Entry 7V0S (electron microscopy, 2.50 A resolution); this record covers chains K and L of the 4 polymer chains in the assembly.

# Chain K
Protein: Blood group Rh(CE) polypeptide
From: Homo sapiens
Reference sequence: P18577 (RHCE_HUMAN); residues 1-417 here = UniProt positions 1-417
Amino-acid sequence (417 residues; numbered 1 to 417; the number before each row is that of its first residue):
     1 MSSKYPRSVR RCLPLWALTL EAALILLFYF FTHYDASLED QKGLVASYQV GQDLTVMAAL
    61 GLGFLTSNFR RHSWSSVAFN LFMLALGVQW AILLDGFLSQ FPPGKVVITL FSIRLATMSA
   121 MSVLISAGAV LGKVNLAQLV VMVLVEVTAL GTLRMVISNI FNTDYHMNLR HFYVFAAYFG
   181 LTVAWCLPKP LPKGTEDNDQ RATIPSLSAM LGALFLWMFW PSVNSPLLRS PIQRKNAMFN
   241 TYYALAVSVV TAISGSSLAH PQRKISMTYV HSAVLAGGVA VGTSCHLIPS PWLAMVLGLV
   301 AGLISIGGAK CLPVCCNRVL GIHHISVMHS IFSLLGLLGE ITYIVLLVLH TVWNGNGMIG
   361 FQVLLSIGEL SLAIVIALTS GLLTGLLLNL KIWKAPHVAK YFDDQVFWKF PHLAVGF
Not modelled in the structure: 1, 36-40, 101-104, 191-199, 316-324, 351-359
Curated features (UniProtKB/Swiss-Prot):
  - natural variant: W16 (C16W: Found in antigen c/Rh4; this construct carries the variant), A36 (A36T: In C(X)/Rh9 antigen), Q41 (Q41R: Found in antigen C(W)/Rh8), L60 (L60I: Found in antigen C/Rh2), N68 (N68S: Found in antigen C/Rh2), P103 (P103S: Found in antigen C/Rh2), R154 (R154T: Found in antigen RhEKH), P226 (A226P: Found in antigen E/Rh3; this construct carries the variant), Q233 (Q233E: Found in antigen RhEFM), M238 (M238V: Found in antigen RhEFM), L245 (L245V: In VS antigen), H329 (H329D; H329R)

# Chain L
Protein: Ammonium transporter Rh type A
From: Homo sapiens
Reference sequence: Q02094 (RHAG_HUMAN); numbering as in UniProt (aligned over 1-409)
Amino-acid sequence (409 residues; each row starts with the number of its first residue):
     1 MRFTFPLMAI VLEIAMIVLF GLFVEYETDQ TVLEQLNITK PTDMGIFFEL YPLFQDVHVM
    61 IFVGFGFLMT FLKKYGFSSV GINLLVAALG LQWGTIVQGI LQSQGQKFNI GIKNMINADF
   121 SAATVLISFG AVLGKTSPTQ MLIMTILEIV FFAHNEYLVS EIFKASDIGA SMTIHAFGAY
   181 FGLAVAGILY RSGLRKGHEN EESAYYSDLF AMIGTLFLWM FWPSFNSAIA EPGDKQCRAI
   241 VNTYFSLAAC VLTAFAFSSL VEHRGKLNMV HIQNATLAGG VAVGTCADMA IHPFGSMIIG
   301 SIAGMVSVLG YKFLTPLFTT KLRIHDTCGV HNLHGLPGVV GGLAGIVAVA MGASNTSMAM
   361 QAAALGSSIG TAVVGGLMTG LILKLPLWGQ PSDQNCYDDS VYWKVPKTR
Not modelled in the structure: 27-47

# Chain K / chain L interface
Residue-residue contacts (123):
  Y5(K) - R264(L)
  P6(K) - R264(L)  hydrogen bond (backbone-side chain)
  R7(K) - R264(L)
  S8(K) - R264(L)
  V9(K) - S259(L)
  V9(K) - R264(L)  hydrogen bond (backbone-backbone)
  V9(K) - G265(L)
  R10(K) - S259(L)
  R10(K) - L260(L)  hydrogen bond (side chain-backbone)
  R10(K) - V261(L)  hydrogen bond (side chain-backbone)
  R10(K) - E262(L)  hydrogen bond (side chain-backbone)
  R10(K) - H263(L)
  R10(K) - R264(L)
  R10(K) - G265(L)
  L13(K) - S259(L)
  P14(K) - A256(L)
  P14(K) - S259(L)
  P14(K) - L260(L)
  A17(K) - A256(L)  hydrophobic
  L18(K) - A256(L)  hydrophobic
  L18(K) - F257(L)  hydrophobic
  E21(K) - A249(L)
  E21(K) - L252(L)
  E21(K) - T253(L)
  E21(K) - M297(L)
  E21(K) - S301(L)
  L24(K) - M297(L)
  I25(K) - F294(L)
  I25(K) - M297(L)  hydrophobic
  I25(K) - I298(L)  hydrophobic
  I25(K) - S301(L)
  F28(K) - F245(L)  hydrophobic
  F28(K) - F294(L)
  F28(K) - M297(L)  hydrophobic
  Y29(K) - F294(L)  hydrophobic
  Y34(K) - C237(L)  hydrogen bond
  Y34(K) - R238(L)
  Y34(K) - V241(L)
  Y34(K) - N242(L)  hydrogen bond
  Y34(K) - H292(L)  hydrogen bond (side chain-backbone)
  Y34(K) - P293(L)
  L44(K) - Q236(L)
  L44(K) - C237(L)
  V45(K) - E49(L)
  Y48(K) - L53(L)  hydrophobic
  Y48(K) - P223(L)
  Y48(K) - S224(L)  hydrogen bond
  Y48(K) - I240(L)  hydrophobic
  Q49(K) - P52(L)
  Q52(K) - D56(L)  hydrogen bond
  Q52(K) - F221(L)
  Q52(K) - S224(L)  hydrogen bond
  T55(K) - W219(L)
  T55(K) - M220(L)
  V56(K) - M220(L)  hydrophobic
  V56(K) - F221(L)  hydrophobic
  A59(K) - L216(L)
  A59(K) - M220(L)  hydrophobic
  L60(K) - F217(L)  hydrophobic
  L60(K) - M220(L)  hydrophobic
  F64(K) - L209(L)  hydrophobic
  F64(K) - I213(L)  hydrophobic
  F64(K) - L216(L)  hydrophobic
  R70(K) - Y205(L)
  R71(K) - Y205(L)  hydrogen bond (backbone-side chain)
  H72(K) - Y205(L)  hydrogen bond (backbone-side chain)
  S73(K) - Y205(L)  hydrogen bond (backbone-side chain)
  S73(K) - L209(L)
  W74(K) - Y205(L)  hydrogen bond (side chain-backbone)
  W74(K) - D208(L)
  W74(K) - L209(L)
  W74(K) - M269(L)  hydrophobic
  V77(K) - M212(L)  hydrophobic
  V77(K) - L216(L)  hydrophobic
  A78(K) - F255(L)
  A78(K) - I272(L)  hydrophobic
  F79(K) - L267(L)  hydrophobic
  L81(K) - L216(L)  hydrophobic
  L81(K) - W219(L)  hydrophobic
  F82(K) - V251(L)  hydrophobic
  F82(K) - L252(L)  hydrophobic
  F82(K) - F255(L)  hydrophobic
  L84(K) - W219(L)  hydrophobic
  A85(K) - A248(L)
  A85(K) - V251(L)  hydrophobic
  A85(K) - L252(L)  hydrophobic
  L86(K) - L252(L)
  V88(K) - Y244(L)
  Q89(K) - A248(L)  hydrogen bond (side chain-backbone)
  Q89(K) - M297(L)
  I108(K) - F245(L)  hydrophobic
  I108(K) - P293(L)  hydrophobic
  L110(K) - I240(L)  hydrophobic
  I113(K) - V241(L)  hydrophobic
  I113(K) - Y244(L)  hydrophobic
  I113(K) - F245(L)  hydrophobic
  T117(K) - Y244(L)
  L136(K) - F255(L)  hydrophobic
  A202(K) - Y206(L)
  I204(K) - Y206(L)  hydrophobic
  P205(K) - Y206(L)
  S208(K) - L209(L)
  L211(K) - I213(L)  hydrophobic
  F215(K) - F217(L)  hydrophobic
  D404(K) - Y205(L)  hydrogen bond
  Q405(K) - K266(L)  hydrogen bond (backbone-side chain)
  V406(K) - K266(L)
  F407(K) - K266(L)
  F407(K) - L267(L)  hydrogen bond (backbone-backbone)
  W408(K) - K266(L)
  W408(K) - L267(L)
  W408(K) - M269(L)  hydrophobic
  W408(K) - I272(L)  hydrophobic
  K409(K) - E262(L)  salt bridge
  K409(K) - K266(L)
  K409(K) - L267(L)  hydrogen bond (backbone-backbone)
  K409(K) - N268(L)
  F410(K) - Y205(L)  hydrophobic
  P411(K) - E202(L)
  H412(K) - E202(L)
  V415(K) - H263(L)
  V415(K) - R264(L)
  G416(K) - R264(L)
Interface residues without a listed pair, chain K (66 interface residues in all): D35, I92, F417
Interface residues without a listed pair, chain L (60 interface residues in all): A204, F210, G233, D234, T276, M289, A290, I291

# Overview
Chain K and chain L form an interface of 66 and 60 residues respectively; the contacts include 20 hydrogen
bonds and 1 salt bridge. Polar pairs include K409(K)-E262(L), P6(K)-R264(L) and R10(K)-L260(L).
Chain K is Blood group Rh(CE) polypeptide and chain L is Ammonium transporter Rh type A, both from Homo
sapiens; the structure, Local refinement of RhAG/CE trimer, class 1 of erythrocyte ankyrin-1 complex, was
determined by electron microscopy (same publication as 7UZ3, 7UZQ, 7UZU, 7V07, 7V0K, 7V0M and 10 further
entries).
